PDB entry 5IN8 | X-ray diffraction, 2.35 A resolution | chain A

== Chain A ==
Molecule: Aristolochene synthase
From: Aspergillus terreus
Notes: EC 4.2.3.9
UniProtKB: Q9UR08 (ARIS_ASPTE); residues 8-314 here correspond to UniProt positions 14-320 (UniProt number = residue number + 6)
Amino-acid sequence (314 residues; row label = number of the first residue in the row):
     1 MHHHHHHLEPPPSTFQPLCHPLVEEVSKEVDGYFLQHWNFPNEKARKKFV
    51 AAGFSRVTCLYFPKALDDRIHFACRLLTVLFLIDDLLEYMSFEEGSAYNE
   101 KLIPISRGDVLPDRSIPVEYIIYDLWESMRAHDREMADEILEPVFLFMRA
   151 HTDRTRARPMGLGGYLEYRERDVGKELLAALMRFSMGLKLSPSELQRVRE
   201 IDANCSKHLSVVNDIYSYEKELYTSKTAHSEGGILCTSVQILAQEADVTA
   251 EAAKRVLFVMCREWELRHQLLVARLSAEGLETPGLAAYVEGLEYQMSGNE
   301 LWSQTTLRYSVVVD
Not modelled in the structure: 1-7, 312-314
Differences from the reference sequence: initiating methionine (1); expression tag (2-7); engineered mutation His151 (Gln157 in Q9UR08)
UniProt features mapped onto this chain:
  - binding site (Mg(2+)): Asp84, Asn213, Ser217, Glu221
  - binding site ((2E,6E)-farnesyl diphosphate): Arg308, Tyr309
Ion coordination: Mg2+: Asn213, Ser217, Glu221 (together with phosphate ion)
What the authors report for this chain:
  - mutagenesis - Q151H, S303D (250-fold), S303H: decreased catalytic activity
  - conformationally variable residues (side-chain flip): Asp84
  - contacts within the chain: Asp84-His151
  - mutagenesis - Q151H: decreased binding to Mg2+
  - mutagenesis - N299V: abolished catalytic activity
  - mutagenesis - N299L: decreased stability (proposed by the authors, not directly observed)

== In short ==
Asn213, Ser217 and Glu221 form the Mg2+ site. Curated annotation (UniProt) lists 4 Mg2+-binding residues and
(2E,6E)-farnesyl diphosphate-binding residues Arg308 and Tyr309. The paper reports that Q151H, S303D and S303H
reduce catalytic activity; conformational variability at Asp84; 5 substitutions were tested in all.
Chain A is Aristolochene synthase (Aspergillus terreus); the structure, Crystal structure of Q151H Aspergillus
terreus aristolochene synthase, was determined by X-ray diffraction, deposited together with 5IMI, 5IMN, 5IMP
and 5IVG.
